1NFV - chains C and G of the 16 polymer chains in the assembly; structure by X-ray diffraction, 1.95 A resolution.

# Chain C (and G)
Name: bacterioferritin
From: Desulfovibrio desulfuricans
Notes: chain G of this document is another copy of the same molecule, construct and numbering; everything in this record applies to it too
Chain sequence (179 residues; each row starts with the number of its first residue):
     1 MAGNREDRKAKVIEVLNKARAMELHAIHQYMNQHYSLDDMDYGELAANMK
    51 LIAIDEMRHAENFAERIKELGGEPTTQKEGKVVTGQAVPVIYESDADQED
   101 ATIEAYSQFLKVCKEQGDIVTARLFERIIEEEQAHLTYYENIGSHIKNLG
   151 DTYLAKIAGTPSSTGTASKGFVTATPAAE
Not modelled in the structure: 1-2, 173-179 (chain G: 1-3, 173-179)
Metal / ion sites: Fe ion site 1: E23, E56, H59, E132; Fe ion site 2: E56, E99, E132, H135; fe-coproporphyrin iii Fe: M57 (shared with 1 residue of chain D)
Small-molecule neighbours: fe-coproporphyrin iii (FEC; 1,3,5,8-tetramethyl-porphine-2,4,6,7-tetrapropionic acid ferrous complex): R20, L24, I27, H28, M31, Y35, K50, I54, M57, R58, A60, E61, T166, A167, S168, K169
Reported in the primary citation:
  - binding site for fe-coproporphyrin iii: R20, Y35, K50, S168

# How chain C and chain G interact
Pairs across the interface (8):
  P89(C) with E6(G)
  V90(C) with E6(G)
  E93(C) with N4(G); R5(G), hydrogen bond (side chain-backbone); E6(G), hydrogen bond (side chain-backbone); D7(G), hydrogen bond (side chain-backbone)
  D97(C) with N4(G), hydrogen bond
  K147(C) with R5(G)

# In short
The interface between chain C and chain G involves 5 residues on one side and 4 on the other; the contacts
include 4 hydrogen bonds. Polar pairs include E93(C)-R5(G), E93(C)-E6(G) and E93(C)-D7(G). Bound to chain C:
fe-coproporphyrin iii. The paper reports a binding site for fe-coproporphyrin iii at R20(C), Y35(C) and K50(C)
among others.
Chain C and chain G are both bacterioferritin (Desulfovibrio desulfuricans); the structure, X-ray structure of
Desulfovibrio desulfuricans bacterioferritin: the diiron centre in different catalytic states (as-isolated
structure), was determined by X-ray diffraction (same publication as 1NF4 and 1NF6).
